4ZUN - chains A and B; structure by X-ray diffraction, 1.40 A resolution.

Chain A (and B):
Name: Acetylpolyamine aminohydrolase
From: Mycoplana ramosa
Notes: chain B of this document is another copy of the same molecule, construct and numbering; everything in this record applies to it too
UniProtKB: Q48935 (APHA_MYCRA); residues 1-341 here = UniProt positions 1-341
Amino-acid sequence (341 residues; each row starts with the number of its first residue):
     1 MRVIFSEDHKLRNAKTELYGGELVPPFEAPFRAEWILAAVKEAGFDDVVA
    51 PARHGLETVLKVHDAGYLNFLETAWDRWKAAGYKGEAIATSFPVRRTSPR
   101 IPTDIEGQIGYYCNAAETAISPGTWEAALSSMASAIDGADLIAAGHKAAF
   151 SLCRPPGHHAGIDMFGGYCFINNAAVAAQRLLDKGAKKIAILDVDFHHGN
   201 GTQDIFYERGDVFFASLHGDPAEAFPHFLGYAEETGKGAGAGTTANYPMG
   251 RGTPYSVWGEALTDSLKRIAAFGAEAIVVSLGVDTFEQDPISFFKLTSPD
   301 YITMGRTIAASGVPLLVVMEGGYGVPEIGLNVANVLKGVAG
Ion coordination: Zn2+ site 1: His-158, His-159 (together with SS9); K+: Asp-193, Asp-195, His-197, Ser-216, Leu-217; Zn2+ site 2: Asp-195, His-197, Asp-284 (together with SS9); Na+: Phe-206, Arg-209, Val-212, Thr-243
Ligand contacts: SS9: Tyr-19, Glu-117, His-158, His-159, Gly-167, Tyr-168, Asp-195, Phe-196, His-197, Phe-225, Asp-284, Ile-291, Gly-321, Tyr-323
UniProt features mapped onto this chain:
  - active site: His-159 (Proton donor/acceptor)
  - binding site (substrate): Tyr-19, Glu-106, Glu-117, Tyr-323
  - binding site (Zn(2+)): Asp-195, His-197, Asp-284
  - site: Tyr-323 (Polarizes the scissile carbonyl of the substrate)
  - mutagenesis: His-158 (H158A: Reduces enzyme activity by 97%), His-159 (H159A: Abolishes enzyme activity), Tyr-323 (Y323F: Reduces enzyme activity by 99%)
Reported in the primary citation:
  - conformationally variable residues (side-chain flip): Tyr-323
  - Zn2+ coordination: His-158, His-159, Asp-195, His-197, Asp-284
  - binding site for the ligand SS9: Glu-17, Glu-106, Glu-117, Phe-225, Tyr-323
  - catalytic residues: His-158, His-159 (proposed by the authors, not directly observed)

How chain A and chain B interact:
Contacting residue pairs - 115 pairs, chain A then chain B:
  Leu-18(A) / Leu-18(B)  hydrophobic
  Leu-18(A) / Ile-88(B)  hydrophobic
  Leu-18(A) / Thr-90(B)
  Gly-20(A) / Trp-78(B)
  Gly-20(A) / Tyr-83(B)
  Gly-20(A) / Lys-84(B)
  Gly-20(A) / Gly-85(B)  hydrogen bond (backbone-backbone)
  Gly-21(A) / Leu-23(B)
  Gly-21(A) / Trp-78(B)
  Gly-21(A) / Gly-85(B)
  Gly-21(A) / Glu-86(B)
  Gly-21(A) / Ile-88(B)
  Glu-22(A) / Leu-23(B)
  Glu-22(A) / Lys-84(B)
  Glu-22(A) / Gly-85(B)
  Leu-23(A) / Gly-21(B)
  Leu-23(A) / Glu-22(B)
  Leu-23(A) / Leu-23(B)
  Trp-78(A) / Gly-20(B)
  Trp-78(A) / Gly-21(B)
  Tyr-83(A) / Gly-20(B)
  Lys-84(A) / Gly-20(B)
  Lys-84(A) / Glu-22(B)
  Gly-85(A) / Gly-20(B)  hydrogen bond (backbone-backbone)
  Gly-85(A) / Gly-21(B)
  Gly-85(A) / Glu-22(B)
  Glu-86(A) / Gly-21(B)
  Ile-88(A) / Leu-18(B)  hydrophobic
  Ile-88(A) / Gly-21(B)
  Thr-90(A) / Leu-18(B)
  Thr-90(A) / Ala-115(B)
  Thr-90(A) / Ala-116(B)  hydrogen bond (backbone-backbone)
  Ser-91(A) / Asn-114(B)
  Ser-91(A) / Phe-225(B)
  Ser-91(A) / Pro-226(B)
  Ser-91(A) / His-227(B)
  Ser-91(A) / Phe-228(B)
  Phe-92(A) / Phe-92(B)  hydrophobic
  Phe-92(A) / Val-94(B)  hydrophobic
  Phe-92(A) / Asn-114(B)  hydrogen bond (backbone-backbone)
  Phe-92(A) / Phe-228(B)
  Pro-93(A) / Val-94(B)
  Pro-93(A) / Arg-95(B)
  Pro-93(A) / Phe-228(B)
  Val-94(A) / Phe-92(B)  hydrophobic
  Val-94(A) / Pro-93(B)
  Val-94(A) / Cys-113(B)
  Val-94(A) / Asn-114(B)
  Val-94(A) / Met-164(B)  hydrophobic
  Arg-95(A) / Pro-93(B)
  Arg-95(A) / Tyr-111(B)  hydrogen bond (side chain-backbone)
  Arg-95(A) / Asp-163(B)  salt bridge
  Arg-95(A) / Met-164(B)
  Arg-96(A) / Ile-162(B)
  Arg-96(A) / Asp-163(B)  salt bridge
  Arg-96(A) / Met-164(B)
  Arg-96(A) / Asp-204(B)  salt bridge
  Arg-96(A) / Leu-229(B)
  Thr-97(A) / Phe-228(B)
  Ser-98(A) / Phe-228(B)  hydrogen bond (backbone-backbone)
  Ser-98(A) / Leu-229(B)
  Ser-98(A) / Tyr-231(B)
  Ser-98(A) / Glu-234(B)
  Arg-100(A) / Tyr-231(B)
  Arg-100(A) / Glu-233(B)  salt bridge
  Pro-102(A) / Ala-222(B)
  Pro-102(A) / His-227(B)
  Pro-102(A) / Phe-228(B)  hydrophobic
  Thr-103(A) / Ala-222(B)  hydrogen bond (backbone-backbone)
  Asp-104(A) / Ala-222(B)
  Asp-104(A) / Glu-223(B)
  Asp-104(A) / His-227(B)  salt bridge
  Glu-106(A) / His-227(B)  salt bridge
  Gly-107(A) / His-227(B)
  Gly-107(A) / Phe-228(B)
  Tyr-111(A) / Arg-95(B)  hydrogen bond (backbone-side chain)
  Tyr-111(A) / Phe-228(B)
  Cys-113(A) / Val-94(B)
  Asn-114(A) / Ser-91(B)
  Asn-114(A) / Phe-92(B)  hydrogen bond (backbone-backbone)
  Asn-114(A) / Val-94(B)
  Ala-115(A) / Thr-90(B)
  Ala-116(A) / Thr-90(B)  hydrogen bond (backbone-backbone)
  Ile-162(A) / Arg-96(B)
  Asp-163(A) / Arg-95(B)  salt bridge
  Asp-163(A) / Arg-96(B)  salt bridge
  Met-164(A) / Val-94(B)  hydrophobic
  Met-164(A) / Arg-95(B)
  Met-164(A) / Arg-96(B)
  Asp-204(A) / Arg-96(B)  salt bridge
  Ala-222(A) / Pro-102(B)
  Ala-222(A) / Thr-103(B)  hydrogen bond (backbone-backbone)
  Ala-222(A) / Asp-104(B)
  Glu-223(A) / Asp-104(B)
  Phe-225(A) / Ser-91(B)
  Pro-226(A) / Ser-91(B)  hydrogen bond (backbone-side chain)
  His-227(A) / Ser-91(B)
  His-227(A) / Pro-102(B)
  His-227(A) / Asp-104(B)  salt bridge
  His-227(A) / Glu-106(B)  salt bridge
  His-227(A) / Gly-107(B)
  Phe-228(A) / Ser-91(B)
  Phe-228(A) / Phe-92(B)
  Phe-228(A) / Pro-93(B)
  Phe-228(A) / Thr-97(B)
  Phe-228(A) / Ser-98(B)  hydrogen bond (backbone-backbone)
  Phe-228(A) / Pro-102(B)  hydrophobic
  Phe-228(A) / Gly-107(B)
  Phe-228(A) / Tyr-111(B)
  Leu-229(A) / Arg-96(B)
  Leu-229(A) / Ser-98(B)
  Tyr-231(A) / Ser-98(B)
  Tyr-231(A) / Arg-100(B)
  Glu-233(A) / Arg-100(B)  salt bridge
  Glu-234(A) / Ser-98(B)
Interface residues without a listed pair, chain A (51 interface residues in all): Tyr-19, Ala-89, Ile-101, Gly-110, Tyr-112, Glu-117
Interface residues without a listed pair, chain B (51 interface residues in all): Tyr-19, Ala-89, Ile-101, Gly-110, Tyr-112, Glu-117

Overview:
The chain A/chain B interface involves 51 residues from each chain; the contacts include 13 hydrogen bonds and
12 salt bridges. Among the polar pairs are Arg-95(A)/Asp-163(B), Arg-96(A)/Asp-163(B) and
Arg-96(A)/Asp-204(B). Chain A binds SS9. From the paper: catalytic residues His-158(A) and His-159(A); a
binding site for the ligand SS9 at Glu-17(A), Glu-106(A) and Glu-117(A) among others.
Chain A and chain B are both Acetylpolyamine aminohydrolase (Mycoplana ramosa); the structure, Crystal
structure of acetylpolyamine amidohydrolase from Mycoplana ramosa in complex with a thiol inhibitor, was
determined by X-ray diffraction, deposited together with 4ZUM, 4ZUO, 4ZUP, 4ZUQ and 4ZUR.
